PDB entry 7X3N | X-ray diffraction, 2.24 A resolution | chains A and B

# Chain A
Protein: 15-2b-L
From: Homo sapiens
Amino-acid sequence (214 residues; row label = number of the first residue in the row):
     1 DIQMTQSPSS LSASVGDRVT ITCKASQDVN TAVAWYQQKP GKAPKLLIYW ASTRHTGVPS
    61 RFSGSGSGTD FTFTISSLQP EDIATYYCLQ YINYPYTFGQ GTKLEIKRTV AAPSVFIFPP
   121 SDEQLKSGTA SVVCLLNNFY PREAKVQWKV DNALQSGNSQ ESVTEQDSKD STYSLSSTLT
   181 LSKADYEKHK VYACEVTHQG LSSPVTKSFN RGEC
Unresolved in the structure: 214
Disulfides: C23-C88, C134-C194
Small-molecule neighbours: 2,5,8,11,14,17-hexaoxanonadecan-19-ol (P15): Y36, Y49, W50, L89, Y91, Y96
Reported in the primary citation:
  - mutagenesis - W50F, L89D, F98E: decreased binding to 2,5,8,11,14,17-hexaoxanonadecan-19-ol
  - mutagenesis - Y91F, Y91W, F98Y: unchanged binding to 2,5,8,11,14,17-hexaoxanonadecan-19-ol
  - mutagenesis - Y36F: abolished binding to 2,5,8,11,14,17-hexaoxanonadecan-19-ol
  - specificity-determining residues: L89, F98 (proposed by the authors, not directly observed)

# Chain B
Protein: 15-2b-H
From: Homo sapiens
Amino-acid sequence (229 residues; each row starts with the number of its first residue):
     1 EVQLVESGGG LVQPGGSLKL SCAASGFTFS NYWMNWVRQA SGKGLEWVGE IRSKSNNYAT
    61 HYAESVKGRF TISRDDSKNT AYLQMNSLKT EDTAVYYCSN RYYWGQGTLV TVSSASTKGP
   121 SVFPLAPSSK STSGGTAALG CLVKDYFPEP VTVSWNSGAL TSGVHTFPAV LQSSGLYSLS
   181 SVVTVPSSSL GTQTYICNVN HKPSNTKVDK KVEPKSCDKT GGSHHHHHH
Unresolved in the structure: 130-134, 216-229
Disulfides: C22-C98, C141-C197
Small-molecule neighbours: 2,5,8,11,14,17-hexaoxanonadecan-19-ol (P15): N31, Y32, W33, N35, V37, S99, R101, Y102, W104
Reported in the primary citation:
  - mutagenesis - Y32F, Y102F: unchanged binding to 2,5,8,11,14,17-hexaoxanonadecan-19-ol
  - mutagenesis - Y32W, W33F, Y102W, W104E: decreased binding to 2,5,8,11,14,17-hexaoxanonadecan-19-ol
  - mutagenesis - R101A, R101K: abolished binding to 2,5,8,11,14,17-hexaoxanonadecan-19-ol
  - mutagenesis - V37S, V37T, W104Y: increased binding to 2,5,8,11,14,17-hexaoxanonadecan-19-ol
  - mutagenesis - V37S, V37T, W104Y: increased binding to OH-PEG
  - specificity-determining residues: V37, W104

# Chain A / chain B interface
Contacting residue pairs - 62 pairs, chain A then chain B:
  Y36(A) with W104(B)
  Q38(A) with Q39(B), hydrogen bond; Y97(B), hydrogen bond
  A43(A) with Y97(B), hydrophobic; G105(B)
  P44(A) with L45(B), hydrophobic; Y97(B); W104(B), hydrophobic
  L46(A) with Y102(B)
  Y49(A) with Y102(B)
  H55(A) with Y102(B); Y103(B)
  T56(A) with Y103(B)
  Y87(A) with Q39(B); K43(B); G44(B); L45(B)
  Y91(A) with R101(B)
  Y94(A) with W47(B), hydrophobic; E50(B), hydrogen bond; R52(B), hydrogen bond; H61(B)
  P95(A) with W47(B), hydrophobic
  Y96(A) with N35(B); W47(B); E50(B), hydrogen bond; R101(B), hydrogen bond
  F98(A) with V37(B), hydrophobic; L45(B); W47(B)
  F116(A) with A138(B), hydrophobic
  F118(A) with L125(B); A126(B); A138(B)
  S121(A) with F123(B); P124(B)
  D122(A) with K215(B), salt bridge
  E123(A) with P124(B); K210(B), salt bridge
  Q124(A) with F123(B); K144(B)
  S131(A) with L142(B); K144(B)
  V133(A) with L125(B), hydrophobic
  L135(A) with F167(B), hydrophobic; V182(B), hydrophobic
  N137(A) with H165(B), hydrogen bond; T184(B)
  N138(A) with H165(B)
  Q160(A) with V170(B); L171(B), hydrogen bond (side chain-backbone); Q172(B)
  E161(A) with V170(B)
  S162(A) with F167(B); P168(B), hydrogen bond (side chain-backbone); V170(B)
  V163(A) with P168(B)
  T164(A) with F167(B)
  S174(A) with H165(B); F167(B)
  L175(A) with F167(B)
  S176(A) with F167(B)
Also at the interface, not in a pair above, chain A (34 interface residues in all): K42
Also at the interface, not in a pair above, chain B (40 interface residues in all): W33, E46, Q106, T136, A137, L139, T166

# In short
Chain A and chain B form an interface of 34 and 40 residues respectively; the contacts include 9 hydrogen
bonds and 2 salt bridges. Polar pairs include D122(A)-K215(B), E123(A)-K210(B) and Q38(A)-Q39(B). From the
paper: Y32W, W33F and Y102W of chain B, among others, reduce binding to 2,5,8,11,14,17-hexaoxanonadecan-19-ol;
specificity determinants L89(A), F98(A) and V37(B) among others; 18 substitutions were tested in all.
Chain A is 15-2b-L and chain B is 15-2b-H, both from Homo sapiens; the structure, Crystal structure of
anti-mPEG h15-2b Fab, was determined by X-ray diffraction (same publication as 7Y0G).
